Entry 6TH4 (X-ray diffraction, 2.12 A resolution); this record covers chains A and B of the 5 polymer chains in the assembly.

== Chain A ==
Protein: Tubulin alpha chain
Source organism: Ovis aries
Chain sequence (451 residues; numbered 1 to 451; the number before each row is that of its first residue):
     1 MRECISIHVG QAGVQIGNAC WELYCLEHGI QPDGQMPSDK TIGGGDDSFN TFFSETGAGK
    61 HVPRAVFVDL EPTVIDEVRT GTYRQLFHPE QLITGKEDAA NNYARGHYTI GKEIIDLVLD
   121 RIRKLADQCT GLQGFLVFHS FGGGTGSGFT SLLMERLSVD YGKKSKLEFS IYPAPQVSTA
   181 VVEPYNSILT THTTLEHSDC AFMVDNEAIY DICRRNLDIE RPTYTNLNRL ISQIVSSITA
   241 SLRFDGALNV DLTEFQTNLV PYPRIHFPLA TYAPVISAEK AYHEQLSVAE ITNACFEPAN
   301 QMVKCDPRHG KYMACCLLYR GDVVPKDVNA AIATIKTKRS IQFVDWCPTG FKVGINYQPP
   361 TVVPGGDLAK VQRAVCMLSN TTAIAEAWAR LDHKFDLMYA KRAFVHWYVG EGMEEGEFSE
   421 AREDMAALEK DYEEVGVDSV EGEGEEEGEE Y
Disordered / not traced: 39-44, 280-282, 338-340, 441-451
Residues lining bound ligands:
  - GTP (guanosine-5'-triphosphate): Gly-10, Gln-11, Ala-12, Gln-15, Ile-16, Asp-69, Asp-98, Ala-99, Ala-100, Asn-101, Ser-140, Gly-142, Gly-143, Gly-144, Thr-145, Gly-146, Ile-171, Pro-173, Val-177, Ser-178, Thr-179, Glu-183, Asn-206, Tyr-224, Leu-227, Asn-228, Ile-231
  - N9B (1,2,3,9-tetramethoxy-6-methylidene-5H-cyclohepta[a]naphthalen-8-one): Asn-101, Thr-179, Ala-180, Val-181

== Chain B ==
Protein: Tubulin beta chain
Source organism: Ovis aries
Chain sequence (445 residues; numbered 1 to 455; 10 numbers in that range are skipped by the numbering (no residue carries them; nothing is unmodelled there); the number before each row is that of its first residue):
     1 MREIVHIQAG QCGNQIGAKF WEVISDEHGI DPTGSYHGDS DLQL
    47 ERINVYYNEA TGNKYVPRAI LVDLEPGTMD SVRSGPFGQI FRPDNFVFGQ SGAGNNWAKG
   107 HYTEGAELVD SVLDVVRKES ESCDCLQGFQ LTHSLGGGTG SGMGTLLISK IREEYPDRIM
   167 NTFSVMPSPK VSDTVVEPYN ATLSVHQLVE NTDETYCIDN EALYDICFRT LKLTTPTYGD
   227 LNHLVSATMS GVTTCLRFPG QLNADLRKLA VNMVPFPRLH FFMPGFAPLT SRGSQQYRAL
   287 TVPELTQQMF DSKNMMAACD PRHGRYLTVA AIFRGRMSMK EVDEQMLNVQ NKNSSYFVEW
   347 IPNNVKTAVC DIPP
   369 RGLKMSATFI GNSTAIQELF KRISEQFTAM FRRKAFLHWY TGEGMDEMEF TEAESNMNDL
   429 VSEYQQYQDA TADEQGEFEE EEGEDEA
Disordered / not traced: 281-283, 442-455
Residues lining bound ligands:
  - GDP (guanosine-5'-diphosphate): Gly-10, Gln-11, Cys-12, Gly-13, Gln-15, Ile-16, Asp-69, Asn-101, Ser-140, Gly-142, Gly-143, Gly-144, Thr-145, Gly-146, Ser-147, Val-171, Pro-173, Val-177, Ser-178, Asp-179, Glu-183, Asn-206, Leu-209, Tyr-224, Leu-227, Asn-228
  - N9B (1,2,3,9-tetramethoxy-6-methylidene-5H-cyclohepta[a]naphthalen-8-one): Val-238, Cys-241, Leu-242, Gln-247, Leu-248, Asn-249, Ala-250, Asp-251, Lys-254, Leu-255, Asn-258, Met-259, Thr-314, Val-315, Ala-316, Ala-317, Asn-350, Lys-352, Ala-354, Ile-378
From the paper describing this entry:
  - binding site for N9B: Cys-241

== How chain A and chain B interact ==
Contacting residue pairs (54):
  Gln-11(A) with Gln-247(B), hydrogen bond
  Glu-71(A) with Asn-249(B)
  Thr-73(A) with Asn-249(B), hydrogen bond
  Lys-96(A) with Met-1(B), hydrogen bond (backbone-backbone); Asp-130(B), salt bridge; Cys-131(B)
  Glu-97(A) with Met-1(B); Cys-131(B); Arg-164(B), salt bridge
  Asp-98(A) with Lys-254(B), salt bridge
  Ala-100(A) with Arg-253(B); Lys-254(B); Val-257(B)
  Asn-101(A) with Lys-254(B); Asn-258(B), hydrogen bond
  Arg-105(A) with Arg-253(B)
  Pro-175(A) with Asn-349(B)
  Thr-179(A) with Lys-352(B), hydrogen bond (backbone-side chain)
  Ala-180(A) with Asn-258(B)
  Val-181(A) with Asn-258(B), hydrogen bond (backbone-side chain); Ile-347(B), hydrophobic; Asn-349(B)
  Val-182(A) with Asn-258(B)
  Glu-220(A) with Lys-326(B)
  Arg-221(A) with Met-325(B); Asp-329(B), salt bridge
  Tyr-224(A) with Gln-247(B), hydrogen bond
  Lys-394(A) with Pro-348(B); Asn-349(B), hydrogen bond
  Leu-397(A) with Glu-345(B); Trp-346(B); Pro-348(B), hydrophobic
  Met-398(A) with Trp-346(B), hydrogen bond (backbone-backbone); Pro-348(B)
  Lys-401(A) with Phe-262(B); Trp-346(B); Thr-439(B), hydrogen bond (side chain-backbone); Ala-440(B)
  Arg-402(A) with Phe-262(B)
  Ala-403(A) with Pro-261(B); Phe-262(B), hydrophobic
  Phe-404(A) with Val-257(B); Asn-258(B); Val-260(B); Pro-261(B), hydrogen bond (backbone-backbone); Thr-314(B); Ile-347(B), hydrophobic
  His-406(A) with Val-260(B); Pro-261(B), hydrogen bond (side chain-backbone); Phe-262(B); Pro-263(B)
  Trp-407(A) with Ala-256(B); Val-257(B); Val-260(B), hydrogen bond (side chain-backbone)
Interface residues without a listed pair, chain A (27 interface residues in all): Ser-178
Interface residues without a listed pair, chain B (33 interface residues in all): Arg-48, Asp-251, Ser-324, Asn-350, Ala-438, Asp-441

== Summary ==
The interface between chain A and chain B involves 27 residues on one side and 33 on the other, with 13
hydrogen bonds and 4 salt bridges. Among the polar pairs are Lys-96(A)/Asp-130(B), Glu-97(A)/Arg-164(B) and
Asp-98(A)/Lys-254(B). Compound N9B is bound between chain A and chain B. The paper reports a binding site for
N9B at Cys-241(B).
Chain A is Tubulin alpha chain and chain B is Tubulin beta chain, both from Ovis aries; the structure,
Tubulin-inhibitor complex, was determined by X-ray diffraction.
